Entry 8JBC (X-ray diffraction, 2.41 A resolution); this record covers chains A and B.

== Chain A (and B) ==
Molecule: CRISPR system endoribonuclease Csm6
From: Thermus thermophilus (strain ATCC 27634 / DSM 579 / HB8)
Notes: EC 3.1.-.-; chain B of this document is another copy of the same molecule, construct and numbering; everything in this record applies to it too
UniProt: Q53W17 (CSM6_THET8); numbering as in UniProt (aligned over 1-464)
Chain sequence (468 residues; each row starts with the number of its first residue; numbers below 1 keep their minus sign (Ser-3 is residue -3)):
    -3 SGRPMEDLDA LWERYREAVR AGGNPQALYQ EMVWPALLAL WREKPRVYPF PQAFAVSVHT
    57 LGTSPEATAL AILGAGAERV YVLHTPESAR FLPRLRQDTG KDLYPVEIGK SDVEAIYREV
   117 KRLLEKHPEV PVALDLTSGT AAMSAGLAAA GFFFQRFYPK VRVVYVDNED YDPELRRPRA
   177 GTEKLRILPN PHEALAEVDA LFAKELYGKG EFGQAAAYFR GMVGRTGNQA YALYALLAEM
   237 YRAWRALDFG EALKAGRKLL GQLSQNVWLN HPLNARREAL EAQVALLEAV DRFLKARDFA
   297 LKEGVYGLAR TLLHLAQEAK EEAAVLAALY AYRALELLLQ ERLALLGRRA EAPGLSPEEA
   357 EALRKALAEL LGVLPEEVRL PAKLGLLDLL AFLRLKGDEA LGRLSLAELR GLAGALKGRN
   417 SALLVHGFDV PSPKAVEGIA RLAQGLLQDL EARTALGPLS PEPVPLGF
Differences from the reference sequence: expression tag (-3 to 0); engineered mutation Ala137 (Lys in Q53W17)
Curated features (UniProtKB/Swiss-Prot):
  - mutagenesis: Met1 to Ala190 (Wild-type ssRNase activity), Thr133 (T133A: Wild-type ssRNase activity), Glu332 (E332A: No ssRNase activity), Arg415 (R415A: No ssRNase activity), Asn416 (N416A: No ssRNase activity), His422 (H422A: No ssRNase activity)
Metal / ion sites: Ni2+: His310, Glu314
What the authors report for this chain:
  - contacts within the chain: Glu332-Arg415
  - mutagenesis - T59A, S60A, Y167A, R172A, R173A, E179A: unchanged catalytic activity on cA4
  - mutagenesis - T59A/S60A, Y167A/R172A/R173A: abolished catalytic activity on cA4
  - mutagenesis - E83A: unchanged catalytic activity
  - mutagenesis - Y161A, N164A, R172A/R173A: decreased catalytic activity on cA4
  - mutagenesis - Y161A, N164A: unchanged binding to cA4
  - mutagenesis - T81A, Y161A, N164A: increased catalytic activity on RNA
  - mutagenesis - T59A/S60A: abolished catalytic activity on RNA
  - mutagenesis - Y167A, R172A, R173A, E179A, R415A, N416A, H422A: abolished catalytic activity (ribonuclease activity)
  - catalytic residues: Arg415, His422 (proposed by the authors, not directly observed)
  - mutagenesis - T81A: decreased catalytic activity

== Interface between chain A and chain B ==
Contacting residue pairs - 113 pairs, chain A then chain B:
  Lys106(A) with Asn164(B), hydrogen bond (side chain-backbone)
  Ser107(A) with Asp163(B)
  Val109(A) with Leu184(B), hydrophobic
  Glu110(A) with Pro185(B); Ala190(B)
  Tyr113(A) with Phe148(B); Pro185(B), hydrogen bond (side chain-backbone); Asn186(B); Pro187(B); Ala190(B), hydrophobic; Leu191(B)
  Arg114(A) with Leu191(B)
  Lys117(A) with Leu191(B); Glu193(B)
  Leu132(A) with Ala137(B); Ala141(B), hydrophobic
  Thr133(A) with Ala137(B)
  Ala137(A) with Leu132(B); Thr133(B); Ser140(B)
  Ala138(A) with Tyr161(B), hydrophobic
  Ser140(A) with Ala141(B)
  Ala141(A) with Leu132(B), hydrophobic; Ala141(B), hydrophobic; Ala144(B), hydrophobic; Leu184(B), hydrophobic
  Ala144(A) with Ala141(B), hydrophobic
  Ala145(A) with Phe148(B), hydrophobic
  Phe148(A) with Ala145(B), hydrophobic
  Phe149(A) with Pro187(B), hydrophobic; Val194(B), hydrophobic; Phe198(B), hydrophobic
  Phe150(A) with Leu191(B), hydrophobic; Leu197(B), hydrophobic
  Arg152(A) with Phe198(B); Glu201(B), salt bridge
  Phe153(A) with Leu197(B); Phe198(B), hydrophobic; Glu201(B)
  Tyr161(A) with Ser107(B); Ala138(B), hydrophobic
  Asp163(A) with Lys106(B), salt bridge; Ser107(B), hydrogen bond
  Asn164(A) with Lys106(B), hydrogen bond
  Leu184(A) with Val109(B), hydrophobic
  Pro185(A) with Glu110(B); Tyr113(B), hydrogen bond (backbone-side chain)
  Pro187(A) with Tyr113(B), hydrophobic; Ala145(B); Phe149(B), hydrophobic
  His188(A) with Phe149(B)
  Ala190(A) with Glu110(B); Tyr113(B), hydrophobic
  Leu191(A) with Tyr113(B); Arg114(B); Phe150(B), hydrophobic
  Val194(A) with Phe149(B), hydrophobic; Phe150(B), hydrophobic
  Leu197(A) with Phe150(B), hydrophobic; Phe153(B), hydrophobic
  Phe198(A) with Phe149(B), hydrophobic; Arg152(B); Phe153(B), hydrophobic
  Glu201(A) with Arg152(B), salt bridge; Phe153(B)
  Arg238(A) with Glu318(B)
  Ala242(A) with Glu318(B)
  Leu243(A) with Val321(B), hydrophobic
  Phe289(A) with Phe424(B), hydrophobic
  Leu290(A) with Leu419(B), hydrophobic; Phe424(B), hydrophobic
  Arg293(A) with Asp425(B), salt bridge
  Leu308(A) with Leu420(B), hydrophobic
  Glu318(A) with Arg238(B), hydrogen bond (backbone-side chain); Ala242(B)
  Val321(A) with Ala242(B); Leu243(B), hydrophobic
  Leu322(A) with Leu322(B), hydrophobic; Tyr326(B)
  Leu325(A) with Leu325(B), hydrophobic; Leu420(B), hydrophobic
  Tyr326(A) with Leu322(B); Leu420(B), hydrophobic
  Arg329(A) with Leu419(B), hydrogen bond (side chain-backbone); Val421(B); His422(B), hydrogen bond (side chain-backbone); Gly423(B), hydrogen bond (side chain-backbone); Phe424(B)
  Glu332(A) with Val421(B); His422(B)
  Arg415(A) with Val421(B), hydrogen bond (side chain-backbone); His422(B)
  Asn416(A) with His422(B), hydrogen bond
  Leu419(A) with Arg329(B), hydrogen bond (backbone-side chain)
  Leu420(A) with Leu243(B), hydrophobic; Leu308(B), hydrophobic; Leu325(B); Tyr326(B), hydrophobic
  Val421(A) with Arg329(B); Glu332(B); Arg415(B), hydrogen bond (backbone-side chain)
  His422(A) with Arg329(B), hydrogen bond (backbone-side chain); Glu332(B); Arg415(B); Asn416(B), hydrogen bond; His422(B)
  Gly423(A) with Arg329(B), hydrogen bond (backbone-side chain)
  Phe424(A) with Phe289(B), hydrophobic; Leu290(B), hydrophobic; Arg293(B); Arg329(B); Leu333(B), hydrophobic
  Asp425(A) with Arg293(B), salt bridge
Other interface residues (no listed pair), chain A (64 interface residues in all): Ala146, Asn186, Glu193, Gly209, Phe295, Leu304, Ala319, Leu333
Other interface residues (no listed pair), chain B (66 interface residues in all): Lys117, Ala146, Tyr154, His188, Gly209, Phe245, Phe295, Leu304, Ala319
The authors on this interface:
  - pairs named by the authors: Asn416(A)-His422(B) (hydrogen bond), His422(A)-Asn416(B) (hydrogen bond)

== Overview ==
64 residues of chain A face 66 of chain B across their interface, with 16 hydrogen bonds and 5 salt bridges.
Polar contacts include Arg152(A)-Glu201(B), Asp163(A)-Lys106(B) and Arg293(A)-Asp425(B). The authors report
hydrogen bonds between Asn416(A) and His422(B) and His422(A) and Asn416(B). From the paper: catalytic residues
Arg415(A) and His422(A); Y167A, R172A and R173A of chain A, among others, abolish catalytic activity
(ribonuclease activity); 16 substitutions were tested in all.
Chain A and chain B are both CRISPR system endoribonuclease Csm6 (Thermus thermophilus (strain ATCC 27634 /
DSM 579 / HB8)); the structure, Crystal Structure of the Csm6 K137A mutant from Thermus thermophilus HB8 in
its apo form, was determined by X-ray diffraction together with 8JBB and 8JH1 from the same study.
